Entry 5OCK (X-ray diffraction, 1.60 A resolution); this record covers chains L and H of the 3 polymer chains in the assembly.

== Chain L ==
Name: Human ACPA E4 Fab fragment - Light chain
Organism: Homo sapiens
Notes: antibody fragment or engineered binder
Amino-acid sequence (217 residues; row label = number of the first residue in the row):
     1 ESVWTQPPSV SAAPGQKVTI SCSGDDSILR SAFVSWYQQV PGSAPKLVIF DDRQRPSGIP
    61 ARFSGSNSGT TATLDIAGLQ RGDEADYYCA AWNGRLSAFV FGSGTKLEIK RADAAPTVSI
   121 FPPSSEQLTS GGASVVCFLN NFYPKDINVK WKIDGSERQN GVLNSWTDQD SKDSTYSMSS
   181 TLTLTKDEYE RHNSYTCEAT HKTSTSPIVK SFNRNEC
Not modelled in the structure: 216-217
Modified positions: E1 (pyroglutamic acid; PCA)
Disulfides: C22-C89, C137-C197

== Chain H ==
Name: Human ACPA E4 Fab fragment - Heavy chain
Organism: Homo sapiens
Notes: antibody fragment or engineered binder
Amino-acid sequence (221 residues; numbered 1 to 221; the number before each row is that of its first residue):
     1 EVQLEESGPG LVRPSETLSL SCTVSGFPMS ESYFWGWIRQ SPGKGLEWLG SVIHTGTTYY
    61 RPSLESRLTI AMDPSKNQVS LSLTSVTVAD SAMYYCVRIR GGSSNWLDPW GPGIVVTASS
   121 AKTTPPSVYP LAPGCGDTTG SSVTLGCLVK GYFPESVTVT WNSGSLSSSV HTFPALLQSG
   181 LYTMSSSVTV PSSTWPSQTV TCSVAHPASS TTVDKKIEPR P
Not modelled in the structure: 221
Modified positions: E1 (pyroglutamic acid; PCA)
Disulfides: C22-C96, C147-C202

== How chain L and chain H interact ==
Pairs across the interface (70; chain L residue first):
  F33(L) - S103(H)
  F33(L) - S104(H)
  S35(L) - N105(H)
  Y37(L) - W106(H)
  Y37(L) - L107(H)  hydrogen bond (side chain-backbone)
  Y37(L) - W110(H)
  Q39(L) - Q40(H)  hydrogen bond
  Q39(L) - Y95(H)  hydrogen bond
  S43(L) - Y95(H)
  A44(L) - Y95(H)  hydrophobic
  A44(L) - G111(H)
  P45(L) - L46(H)  hydrophobic
  P45(L) - Y95(H)
  P45(L) - W110(H)
  L47(L) - L107(H)
  L47(L) - D108(H)
  F50(L) - W106(H)
  D51(L) - S104(H)  hydrogen bond
  D51(L) - W106(H)
  Y88(L) - Q40(H)  hydrogen bond
  Y88(L) - K44(H)
  Y88(L) - G45(H)
  Y88(L) - L46(H)  hydrophobic
  W92(L) - Y59(H)  hydrophobic
  W92(L) - N105(H)
  A98(L) - W48(H)  hydrophobic
  A98(L) - P62(H)
  F99(L) - W48(H)  hydrophobic
  F99(L) - N105(H)
  F99(L) - L107(H)  hydrophobic
  F101(L) - I38(H)  hydrophobic
  F101(L) - L46(H)
  F101(L) - W48(H)
  F101(L) - L107(H)  hydrophobic
  S119(L) - T144(H)
  F121(L) - L131(H)
  F121(L) - A132(H)
  F121(L) - P133(H)
  F121(L) - T144(H)
  P122(L) - A132(H)
  P122(L) - G134(H)
  P122(L) - R220(H)
  P123(L) - R220(H)  hydrogen bond (backbone-side chain)
  S124(L) - Y129(H)
  S124(L) - P130(H)
  E126(L) - K215(H)  salt bridge
  Q127(L) - Y129(H)
  Q127(L) - K150(H)
  S134(L) - L148(H)
  F138(L) - L131(H)  hydrophobic
  F138(L) - F173(H)  hydrophobic
  F138(L) - S185(H)
  F138(L) - S186(H)
  F138(L) - S187(H)
  N140(L) - H171(H)
  N140(L) - F173(H)
  N140(L) - S187(H)  hydrogen bond
  N141(L) - H171(H)  hydrogen bond
  L163(L) - Q178(H)
  N164(L) - L176(H)
  S165(L) - F173(H)
  S165(L) - P174(H)  hydrogen bond (side chain-backbone)
  W166(L) - P174(H)
  T167(L) - T172(H)
  T167(L) - F173(H)
  S177(L) - H171(H)  hydrogen bond
  S177(L) - F173(H)
  M178(L) - F173(H)
  S179(L) - F173(H)
  S179(L) - S185(H)
Interface residues without a listed pair, chain L (38 interface residues in all): S2, L96, S130, V136
Interface residues without a listed pair, chain H (43 interface residues in all): E47, R61, P112, V128, L145, G146

== Summary ==
Chain L and chain H form an interface of 38 and 43 residues respectively; the contacts include 10 hydrogen
bonds and 1 salt bridge. Among the polar pairs are E126(L)-K215(H), Y37(L)-L107(H) and Q39(L)-Q40(H).
Here chain L is Human ACPA E4 Fab fragment - Light chain and chain H is Human ACPA E4 Fab fragment - Heavy
chain, both from Homo sapiens. Entry 5OCK (Crystal structure of ACPA E4 in complex with CEP1) was determined
by X-ray diffraction, deposited together with 5OCX, 5OCY, 5OD0 and 5OD8.
